4XL4 - chains A and B; structure by X-ray diffraction, 1.90 A resolution.

== Chain A (and B) ==
Protein: Acetyl-CoA acetyltransferase
Organism: Clostridium acetobutylicum (strain EA 2018)
Notes: EC 2.3.1.9; chain B of this document is another copy of the same molecule, construct and numbering; everything in this record applies to it too
UniProt: F0K5D8 (F0K5D8_CLOAE); residue numbers follow UniProt; this construct covers 1-392
Chain sequence (400 residues; each row starts with the number of its first residue):
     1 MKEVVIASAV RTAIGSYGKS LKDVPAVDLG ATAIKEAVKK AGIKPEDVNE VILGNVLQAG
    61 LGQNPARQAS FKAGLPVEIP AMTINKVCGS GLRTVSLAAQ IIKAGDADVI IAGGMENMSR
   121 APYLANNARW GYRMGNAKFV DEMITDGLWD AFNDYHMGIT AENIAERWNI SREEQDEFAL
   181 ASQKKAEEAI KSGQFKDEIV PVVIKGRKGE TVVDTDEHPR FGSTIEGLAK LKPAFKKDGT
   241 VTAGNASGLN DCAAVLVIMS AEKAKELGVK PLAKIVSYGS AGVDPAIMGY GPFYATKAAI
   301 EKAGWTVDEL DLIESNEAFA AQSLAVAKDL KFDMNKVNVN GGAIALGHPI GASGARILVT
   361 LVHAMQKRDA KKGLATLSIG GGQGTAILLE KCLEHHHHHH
Disordered / not traced: 393-400
Differences from the reference sequence: engineered mutation Ser-378 (Cys in F0K5D8); expression tag (393-400)
Residues lining bound ligands: coenzyme A (COA): Cys-88, Leu-148, His-156, Met-157, Gln-183, Arg-220, Ser-223, Gly-227, Leu-228, Leu-231, Ala-234, Phe-235, Ala-243, Gly-244, Ala-246, Ser-247, Gly-248, Leu-249, Met-288, Ala-318, Phe-319, His-348
Reported in the primary citation:
  - catalytic residues: Cys-88, His-348
  - binding site for coenzyme A: Arg-133, Ser-223

== Interface between chain A and chain B ==
Residue-residue contacts - 150 pairs, chain A then chain B:
  Met-1(A) with Met-1(B), hydrophobic; Ala-104(B)
  Tyr-17(A) with Arg-129(B), hydrogen bond; Trp-130(B), hydrophobic
  Gly-18(A) with Trp-130(B)
  Glu-50(A) with Arg-93(B), salt bridge
  Gln-58(A) with Gln-58(B), hydrogen bond; Asn-85(B); Asp-146(B)
  Ala-59(A) with Ala-59(B), hydrophobic; Leu-124(B); Asp-146(B)
  Gly-60(A) with Leu-124(B); Thr-145(B); Asp-146(B), hydrogen bond (backbone-side chain)
  Leu-61(A) with Asp-146(B), hydrogen bond (backbone-side chain)
  Gly-62(A) with Thr-145(B); Asp-146(B), hydrogen bond (backbone-side chain)
  Gln-63(A) with Val-87(B); Thr-145(B); Asp-146(B); Gly-147(B), hydrogen bond (side chain-backbone); Leu-148(B); Trp-149(B); Met-157(B); Gly-380(B); Gly-381(B), hydrogen bond (side chain-backbone)
  Asn-64(A) with Asn-85(B); Lys-86(B); Val-87(B); Gln-383(B), hydrogen bond
  Arg-67(A) with Phe-152(B); Val-283(B), hydrogen bond (side chain-backbone); Gly-381(B), hydrogen bond (side chain-backbone); Gly-382(B), hydrogen bond (side chain-backbone)
  Gln-68(A) with Ala-151(B); Phe-152(B)
  Phe-71(A) with Phe-152(B), hydrophobic
  Val-77(A) with Gly-282(B); Val-283(B); Asp-284(B)
  Glu-78(A) with Gly-282(B), hydrogen bond (backbone-backbone)
  Pro-80(A) with Lys-86(B); Ser-280(B); Ala-281(B); Gln-383(B)
  Ala-81(A) with Lys-86(B), hydrogen bond (backbone-side chain); Gln-383(B), hydrogen bond (backbone-side chain)
  Met-82(A) with Asn-85(B); Arg-93(B); Leu-97(B), hydrophobic
  Thr-83(A) with Thr-83(B); Ile-84(B); Asn-85(B), hydrogen bond (backbone-backbone)
  Ile-84(A) with Thr-83(B); Ile-84(B), hydrophobic
  Asn-85(A) with Gln-58(B); Asn-64(B); Met-82(B); Thr-83(B), hydrogen bond (backbone-backbone)
  Lys-86(A) with Asn-64(B); Pro-80(B); Ala-81(B), hydrogen bond (side chain-backbone)
  Val-87(A) with Gln-63(B); Asn-64(B)
  Arg-93(A) with Glu-50(B), salt bridge; Met-82(B); Ile-101(B)
  Leu-97(A) with Met-82(B), hydrophobic; Leu-97(B), hydrophobic
  Gln-100(A) with Ile-101(B); Ala-104(B); Asp-106(B), hydrogen bond
  Ile-101(A) with Arg-93(B); Gln-100(B)
  Lys-103(A) with Met-1(B); Ala-104(B)
  Ala-104(A) with Met-1(B); Gln-100(B); Lys-103(B)
  Asp-106(A) with Gln-100(B), hydrogen bond; Tyr-278(B), hydrogen bond; Lys-302(B), salt bridge
  Ser-119(A) with Arg-129(B); Trp-130(B), hydrogen bond (backbone-side chain)
  Ala-121(A) with Arg-129(B), hydrogen bond (backbone-side chain)
  Pro-122(A) with Ala-125(B); Asn-126(B); Arg-129(B), hydrogen bond (backbone-side chain)
  Tyr-123(A) with Leu-124(B); Ala-125(B), hydrogen bond (backbone-backbone); Ala-128(B), hydrophobic; Arg-129(B)
  Leu-124(A) with Ala-59(B); Gly-60(B); Tyr-123(B); Leu-124(B), hydrophobic
  Ala-125(A) with Pro-122(B); Tyr-123(B), hydrogen bond (backbone-backbone); Phe-139(B), hydrophobic
  Asn-126(A) with Pro-122(B)
  Ala-128(A) with Tyr-123(B), hydrophobic; Phe-139(B), hydrophobic
  Arg-129(A) with Tyr-17(B), hydrogen bond; Ser-119(B); Ala-121(B), hydrogen bond (side chain-backbone); Pro-122(B), hydrogen bond (side chain-backbone); Tyr-123(B); Asp-141(B), salt bridge; Met-143(B)
  Trp-130(A) with Tyr-17(B), hydrophobic; Gly-18(B); Ser-119(B), hydrogen bond (side chain-backbone)
  Phe-139(A) with Ala-125(B), hydrophobic; Ala-128(B), hydrophobic
  Asp-141(A) with Arg-129(B), salt bridge
  Glu-142(A) with Arg-129(B)
  Met-143(A) with Arg-129(B)
  Thr-145(A) with Gly-60(B); Gly-62(B); Gln-63(B)
  Asp-146(A) with Gln-58(B); Ala-59(B); Gly-60(B), hydrogen bond (side chain-backbone); Leu-61(B), hydrogen bond (side chain-backbone); Gly-62(B), hydrogen bond (side chain-backbone); Gln-63(B)
  Gly-147(A) with Gln-63(B), hydrogen bond (backbone-side chain)
  Leu-148(A) with Gln-63(B)
  Trp-149(A) with Gln-63(B)
  Ala-151(A) with Gln-68(B)
  Phe-152(A) with Arg-67(B); Gln-68(B); Phe-71(B), hydrophobic
  Met-157(A) with Gln-63(B)
  Tyr-278(A) with Asp-106(B), hydrogen bond
  Ser-280(A) with Pro-80(B)
  Ala-281(A) with Glu-78(B)
  Gly-282(A) with Val-77(B); Glu-78(B), hydrogen bond (backbone-backbone)
  Val-283(A) with Arg-67(B), hydrogen bond (backbone-side chain); Val-77(B)
  Lys-302(A) with Asp-106(B)
  Gly-380(A) with Gln-63(B)
  Gly-381(A) with Gln-63(B), hydrogen bond (backbone-side chain); Arg-67(B), hydrogen bond (backbone-side chain)
  Gly-382(A) with Arg-67(B), hydrogen bond (backbone-side chain)
  Gln-383(A) with Asn-64(B), hydrogen bond; Pro-80(B); Ala-81(B), hydrogen bond (side chain-backbone)
Other interface residues (no listed pair), chain A (69 interface residues in all): Pro-65, Met-118, Arg-120, Asp-150, Asp-284, Pro-285
Other interface residues (no listed pair), chain B (69 interface residues in all): Pro-65, Met-118, Arg-120, Glu-142, Asp-150, Pro-285

== Summary ==
The chain A/chain B interface involves 69 residues from each chain, with 41 hydrogen bonds and 5 salt bridges.
Polar pairs include Glu-50(A)/Arg-93(B), Asp-106(A)/Lys-302(B) and Arg-129(A)/Asp-141(B). Bound to chain A:
coenzyme A. From the paper: catalytic residues Cys-88(A) and His-348(A); a binding site for coenzyme A at
Arg-133(A) and Ser-223(A).
Both chains are Acetyl-CoA acetyltransferase (Clostridium acetobutylicum (strain EA 2018)). Entry 4XL4
(Crystal structure of thiolase from Clostridium acetobutylicum in complex with CoA) was determined by X-ray
diffraction, deposited together with 4WYR, 4WYS, 4XL2 and 4XL3.
